Entry 7CO9 (X-ray diffraction, 1.60 A resolution); this record covers chains A and P of the 4 polymer chains in the assembly.

# Chain A
Name: DNA-directed DNA/RNA polymerase mu
Source organism: Homo sapiens
Notes: EC 2.7.7.7
Reference sequence: Q9NP87 (DPOLM_HUMAN); residue numbers follow UniProt; this construct covers 1-397, 410-494
Sequence (482 residues; numbered 1 to 494; 12 numbers in that range are skipped by the numbering (no residue carries them; nothing is unmodelled there); the number before each row is that of its first residue):
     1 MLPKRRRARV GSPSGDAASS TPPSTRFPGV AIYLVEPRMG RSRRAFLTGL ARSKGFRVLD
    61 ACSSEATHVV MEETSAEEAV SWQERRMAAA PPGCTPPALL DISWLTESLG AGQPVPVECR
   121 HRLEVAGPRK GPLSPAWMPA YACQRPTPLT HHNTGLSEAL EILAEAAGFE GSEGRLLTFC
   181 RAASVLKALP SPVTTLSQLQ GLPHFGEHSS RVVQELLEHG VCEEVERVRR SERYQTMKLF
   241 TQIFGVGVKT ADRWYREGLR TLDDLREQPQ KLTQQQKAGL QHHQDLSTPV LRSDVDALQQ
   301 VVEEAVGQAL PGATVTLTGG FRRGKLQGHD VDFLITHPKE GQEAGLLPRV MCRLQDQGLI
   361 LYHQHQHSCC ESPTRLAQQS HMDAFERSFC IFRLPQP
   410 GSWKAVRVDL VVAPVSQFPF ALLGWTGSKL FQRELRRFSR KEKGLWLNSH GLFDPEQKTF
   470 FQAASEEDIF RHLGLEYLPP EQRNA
Unresolved in the structure: 1-137, 367-382
Sequence notes: engineered mutation Gly410 (Pro in Q9NP87)
Metal / ion sites: K+: Thr241, Ile243, Val246 (shared with DT3(P) of chain P); Mg2+ site 1: Asp330, Asp332 (together with XG4); Mg2+ site 2: Asp330, Asp332, Asp418 (together with XG4)
Small-molecule neighbours: XG4 (2'-deoxy-5'-O-[(R)-hydroxy{[(R)-hydroxy(phosphonooxy)phosphoryl]amino}phosphoryl]guanosine): Gly319, Gly320, Arg323, Lys325, Gln327, Gly328, His329, Asp330, Asp332, Asp418, Gly433, Trp434, Thr435, Gly436, Ser437, Lys438, Gln441, Arg445
Swiss-Prot annotation at these positions:
  - region: Arg323 to Asp332 (Involved in ssDNA binding)
  - binding site (Mg(2+)): Asp330, Asp332, Asp418
  - site: Gly433 (Responsible for the low discrimination between dNTP and rNTP)
  - modified residue: Ser12 (Phosphoserine)
From the paper describing this entry:
  - conformationally variable residues (side-chain flip): Gln441
  - mutagenesis - K438A: decreased catalytic activity on dATP
  - mutagenesis - K438A: decreased catalytic activity on dGTP
  - specificity-determining residues: Gln441 (proposed by the authors, not directly observed)

# Chain P
Molecule: 4-nt DNA strand
Sequence (4 nucleotides; numbered 1 to 4; the number before each row is that of its first residue):
     1 CGTA
Metal / ion sites: K+: DT3 (shared with Thr241(A), Ile243(A), Val246(A) of chain A)

# Chain A / chain P interface
Pairs across the interface (18):
  Ile243(A) with DT3(P), phosphate contact
  Phe244(A) with DT3(P), sugar contact; DA4(P), phosphate contact
  Gly245(A) with DG2(P), phosphate contact; DT3(P), hydrogen bond to the phosphate
  Val246(A) with DG2(P), hydrogen bond to the phosphate; DT3(P), hydrogen bond to the phosphate
  Gly247(A) with DG2(P), hydrogen bond to the phosphate
  Lys249(A) with DC1(P), phosphate contact
  Thr250(A) with DC1(P), hydrogen bond to the phosphate; DG2(P), hydrogen bond to the phosphate
  His329(A) with DA4(P), salt bridge to the phosphate
  Phe389(A) with DT3(P), sugar contact; DA4(P), sugar contact
  Arg416(A) with DT3(P), hydrogen bond to the phosphate; DA4(P), salt bridge to the phosphate
  Asp418(A) with DA4(P), sugar contact
  Trp434(A) with DA4(P), sugar contact
Also at the interface, not in a pair above, chain A (17 interface residues in all): Val248, Gln275, Asp330, Asp332, Lys438

# Summary
The interface between chain A and chain P involves 17 residues on one side and 4 on the other; the contacts
include 7 hydrogen bonds and 2 salt bridges. Polar pairs include Gly245(A)-DT3(P), Val246(A)-DG2(P) and
Val246(A)-DT3(P). The paper reports that K438A of chain A reduces catalytic activity on dATP; the specificity
determinant Gln441(A).
Chain A is DNA-directed DNA/RNA polymerase mu (Homo sapiens) and chain P is a 4-nt DNA strand; the structure,
Ternary complex of DNA polymerase Mu with 1-nt gapped DNA (T:dGMPNPP) and Mg, was determined by X-ray
diffraction, deposited together with 7CO6, 7CO8, 7COA, 7COB, 7COC and 7COD.
